7AKV - chains A and G; structure by electron microscopy, 3.60 A resolution.

Chain A:
Molecule: Plasma protease C1 inhibitor
Organism: Homo sapiens
Reference sequence: P05155 (IC1_HUMAN); numbering as in UniProt (aligned over 98-500)
Sequence (403 residues; numbered 98 to 500; the number before each row is that of its first residue):
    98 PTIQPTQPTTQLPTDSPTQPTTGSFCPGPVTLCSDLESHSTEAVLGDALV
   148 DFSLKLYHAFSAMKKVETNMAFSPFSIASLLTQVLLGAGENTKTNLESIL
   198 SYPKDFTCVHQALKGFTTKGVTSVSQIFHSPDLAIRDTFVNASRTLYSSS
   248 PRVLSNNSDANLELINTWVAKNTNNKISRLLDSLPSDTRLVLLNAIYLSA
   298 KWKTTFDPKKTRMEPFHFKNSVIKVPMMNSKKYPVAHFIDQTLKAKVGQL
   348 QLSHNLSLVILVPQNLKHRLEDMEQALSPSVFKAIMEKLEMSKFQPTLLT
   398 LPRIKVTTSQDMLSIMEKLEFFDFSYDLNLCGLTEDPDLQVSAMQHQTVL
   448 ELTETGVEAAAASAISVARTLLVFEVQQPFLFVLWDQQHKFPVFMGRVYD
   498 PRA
Unresolved in the structure: 98-121, 500
UniProt features mapped onto this chain:
  - site: Ala465, Arg466 (Reactive bond for chymotrypsin), Arg466, Thr467 (Cleavage)
  - glycosylation (N-linked (GlcNAc...) asparagine): Asn238 (complex), Asn253 (complex), Asn272, Asn352 (complex)
  - natural variant: Thr118 (T118A: In HAE1), Cys130 (C130Y: In HAE1), Tyr154 (Y154C: In HAE1), Ser170 (S170F: In HAE1), Gly184 (G184R: In HAE1), Leu230 (L230P: In HAE1), Ile232 (I232K: In HAE1), Trp265 (W265R: In HAE1), Asn272 (deletion: In HAE1), Lys273 (deletion: In HAE1), Ile274 (I274V: In HAE1), Trp299 (W299R: In HAE1), 21 further natural variant entries in UniProt
Cystine bridges: Cys123-Cys428, Cys130-Cys205

Chain G:
Molecule: Vag8
Organism: Bordetella pertussis
Reference sequence: O66044 (O66044_BORPT); the construct lacks a stretch of the UniProt sequence, so the offset changes along the chain: 39-433 = UniProt 39-433; 434-455 = UniProt 438-459; 456-910 = UniProt 461-915
Sequence (877 residues; numbered 39 to 910 plus 5 insertion-coded residues; the number before each row is that of its first residue; a row labelled like 433A-433D holds insertion residues (433A, then the next letters in order)):
    39 AVTAAQRIDGGAAFLGDVAIATTKASEHGINVTGRTAEVRVTGGTIRTSG
    89 NQAQGLRVGTENAPDNTAVVASVFLQNLIIETSGTGALGVSVHEPQGGGG
   139 TRLSMSGTTVRTRGDDSFALQLSGPASATLNDVALETAGQQAPAVVLWQG
   189 AQLNAQGLVVQVNGAGVSAIHAQDAGSFTLSGSDITARGLEVVGIYVQEG
   239 MQGTLTGTRVTTQGDTAPALQVEDAGTHVSMNGGALSTSGANSPAAWLLA
   289 GGSAQFRDTVLRTVGEASHGVDVAAHSEVELAHAQVRADGQGAHGLVVTR
   339 SSAMVRAGSLVESTGDGAAALLESGHLTVDGSVVHGHGAAGLEVDGESNV
   389 SLLNGARLSSDQPTAIRLIDPRSVLNLDIKDRAQLLGDIAPEAQQ
433A-433D PDGS
   434 PEQARVRVALADGGTWAGRTDG
  455A A
   456 VHTVRLLDRGVWTVTGDSRVAEVKLEGGTLAFAPPAQPKGAFKTLVATQG
   506 ISGTGTIVMNAHLPSGTADVLVAPQGFGDRQVLVVNNTDDGTESGATKVP
   556 LIEDEQGHTAFTLGNMGGRVDAGARQYELTASEAQADKARTWQLTPTNEL
   606 STTATAAVNAMAIAASQRIWQAEMDVLLRHMSGLHSIGSPGGFWARGLSQ
   656 RQRLDTGYGPWQKQTVSGIELGLDRRVAGGATTAWSVGMLAGYSETRRDG
   706 GAYRAGHVHSAHVGAYVSYLNDSGSYVDGVVKYNRFRHGFDIRTTDLKRV
   756 DAKHRSHGLGALLRGGRRIDIDGGWYVEPQASVAWFHAGGSRYEASNGLR
   806 VRADGAHSWVLRAGAEAGRQMRLANGNIVEPYARLGWAQELGADNAVYTN
   856 GIRHVTRSRGGFAEARVGVGALLGKRHALYADYEYAKGARFEAPWTLQLG
   906 YRYSW
Unresolved in the structure: 39-53, 101-107, 433A-433D, 455A, 482-910
Sequence notes: conflict Val107 (Leu in O66044), Val108 (Gly in O66044)
Reported in the primary citation:
  - mutagenesis - H209A, Y234A, E237A, W285A: unchanged binding to Plasma protease C1 inhibitor (chain A)
  - mutagenesis - H209A/Y234A/E237A/W285A: abolished binding to Plasma protease C1 inhibitor (chain A)

How chain A and chain G interact:
Contacting residue pairs (24):
  Arg309(A) - His314(G)  hydrogen bond
  Lys329(A) - Tyr234(G)
  Lys364(A) - Ile407(G)
  Gln392(A) - Glu229(G)
  Ala461(A) - Trp186(G)
  Ala461(A) - Gln187(G)
  Ala461(A) - Asp212(G)
  Ile462(A) - Trp186(G)
  Ser463(A) - Trp186(G)
  Val464(A) - Val205(G)
  Val464(A) - His209(G)
  Arg466(A) - Val205(G)  hydrogen bond (side chain-backbone)
  Arg466(A) - Glu229(G)
  Arg466(A) - Val231(G)
  Arg466(A) - Tyr234(G)
  Arg466(A) - Thr254(G)
  Arg466(A) - Pro256(G)
  Arg466(A) - Gln259(G)  hydrogen bond
  Thr467(A) - Tyr234(G)
  Thr467(A) - Gln259(G)
  Thr467(A) - Glu261(G)
  Leu468(A) - Glu229(G)
  Leu468(A) - Trp285(G)
  Glu472(A) - Arg338(G)  salt bridge
Interface residues without a listed pair, chain A (19 interface residues in all): Glu311, His314, Asn362, Ala465, Leu469, Val470, Gln474
Interface residues without a listed pair, chain G (20 interface residues in all): Ser206, Gln211, Val230, Leu287
Interface features reported in the paper:
  - interface residues, chain A: Ala461(A)
  - interface residues, chain G: Ile407(G)

In short:
19 residues of chain A and 20 residues of chain G are in contact, with 3 hydrogen bonds and 1 salt bridge.
Polar pairs include Glu472(A)-Arg338(G), Arg309(A)-His314(G) and Arg466(A)-Val205(G). The paper reports that
H209A/Y234A/E237A/W285A of chain G abolish binding to Plasma protease C1 inhibitor (chain A); interface
residues Ala461(A) and Ile407(G); 5 substitutions were tested in all.
Chain A is Plasma protease C1 inhibitor (Homo sapiens) and chain G is Vag8 (Bordetella pertussis); the
structure, The cryo-EM structure of the Vag8-C1 inhibitor complex, was determined by electron microscopy.
